PDB entry 5C9P | X-ray diffraction, 1.75 A resolution | chain A

# Chain A
Molecule: PLL lectin
Organism: Photorhabdus luminescens
Reference sequence: Q7N8J0 (Q7N8J0_PHOLL); residues 1-368 here correspond to UniProt positions 8-375 (UniProt number = residue number + 7)
Sequence (381 residues; numbered 1 to 381; the number before each row is that of its first residue):
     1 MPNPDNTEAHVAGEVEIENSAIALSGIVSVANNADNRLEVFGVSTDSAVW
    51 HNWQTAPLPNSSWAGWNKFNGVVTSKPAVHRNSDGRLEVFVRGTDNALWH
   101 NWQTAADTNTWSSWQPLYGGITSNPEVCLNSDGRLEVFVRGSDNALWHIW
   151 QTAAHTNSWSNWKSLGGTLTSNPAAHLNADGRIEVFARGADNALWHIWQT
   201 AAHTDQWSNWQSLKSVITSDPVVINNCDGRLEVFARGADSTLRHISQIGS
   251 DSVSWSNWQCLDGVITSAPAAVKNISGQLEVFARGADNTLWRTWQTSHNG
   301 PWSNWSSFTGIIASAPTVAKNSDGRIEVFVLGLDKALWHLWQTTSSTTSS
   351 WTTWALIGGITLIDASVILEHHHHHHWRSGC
Unresolved in the structure: 1-16, 371-381
Sequence notes: conflict His10 (Tyr17 in Q7N8J0), Glu16 (Ala23 in Q7N8J0), Gly93 (Ser100 in Q7N8J0), Val139 (Ala146 in Q7N8J0), Ser142 (Thr149 in Q7N8J0), Leu177 (Ile184 in Q7N8J0), Asn225 (Gly232 in Q7N8J0), Ser240 (Asn247 in Q7N8J0), Gln278 (Arg285 in Q7N8J0), His298 (Gln305 in Q7N8J0); expression tag (369-381)
Disulfides: Cys260 forms a disulfide with the same residue of a neighbouring copy of this chain
Ligand contacts:
  - alpha-L-fucopyranose (FUC), molecule 1: Gly71, Val72, Val73, Val91, Gly93, Thr94, Asp95, Trp99, Trp114
  - alpha-L-fucopyranose (FUC), molecule 2: Gly119, Gly120, Ile121, Val139, Gly141, Ser142, Asp143, Trp147, Trp162
  - alpha-L-fucopyranose (FUC), molecule 3: Gly310, Ile311, Ile312, Val330, Leu331, Gly332, Leu333, Asp334, Trp338, Trp354

# In short
Chain A binds 3 copies of alpha-L-fucopyranose.
Chain A is PLL lectin (Photorhabdus luminescens); the structure, Crystal structure of recombinant PLL lectin
complexed with L-fucose from Photorhabdus luminescens at 1.75 A resolution, was determined by X-ray
diffraction, deposited together with 5C9L and 5C9O.
